PDB entry 5BTF | X-ray diffraction, 2.61 A resolution | chains C and F of the 8 polymer chains in the assembly

# Chain C
Protein: DNA gyrase subunit A
Source organism: Mycobacterium tuberculosis (strain ATCC 25618 / H37Rv)
Notes: EC 5.99.1.3; fragment: GyrA 2-500 with IGSG C-terminal tag
UniProt: P9WG47 (GYRA_MYCTU); residues 2-500 here = UniProt positions 2-500
Sequence (503 residues; row label = number of the first residue in the row):
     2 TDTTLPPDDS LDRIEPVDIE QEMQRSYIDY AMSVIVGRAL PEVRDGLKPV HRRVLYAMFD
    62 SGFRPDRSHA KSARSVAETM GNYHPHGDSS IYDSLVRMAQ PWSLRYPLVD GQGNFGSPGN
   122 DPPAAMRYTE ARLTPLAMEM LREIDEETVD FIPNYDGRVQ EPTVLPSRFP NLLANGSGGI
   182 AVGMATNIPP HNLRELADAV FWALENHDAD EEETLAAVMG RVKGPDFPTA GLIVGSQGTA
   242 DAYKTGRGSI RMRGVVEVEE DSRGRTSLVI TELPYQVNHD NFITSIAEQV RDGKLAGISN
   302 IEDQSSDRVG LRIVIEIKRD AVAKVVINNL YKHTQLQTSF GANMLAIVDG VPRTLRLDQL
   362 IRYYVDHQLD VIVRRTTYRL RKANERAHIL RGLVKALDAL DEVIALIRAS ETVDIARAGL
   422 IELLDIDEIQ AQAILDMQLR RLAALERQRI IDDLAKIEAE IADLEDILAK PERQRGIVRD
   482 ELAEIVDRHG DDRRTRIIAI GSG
Not modelled in the structure: 2-14, 502-504
Differences from the reference sequence: engineered mutation Ser90 (Ala in P9WG47); expression tag (501-504)
Modified positions: Tyr129 (O-phosphotyrosine; PTR)
UniProt features mapped onto this chain:
  - active site: Tyr129 (O-(5'-phospho-DNA)-tyrosine intermediate)
  - modified residue: Thr2 (N-acetylthreonine)

# Chain F
Molecule: DNA substrate 24-mer TTACGTGCATAGTCATTCATGACC
Source organism: synthetic construct
Sequence (24 nucleotides; numbered 1 to 24; the number before each row is that of its first residue):
     1 TTACGTGCAT AGTCATTCAT GACC
Not modelled in the structure: 1-2, 24

# Interface between chain C and chain F
Pairs across the interface (15; chain C residue first):
  Arg39(C) - DC8(F)  phosphate contact
  Arg39(C) - DA9(F)  hydrogen bond to the phosphate
  Val51(C) - DC8(F)  sugar contact
  Val51(C) - DA9(F)  phosphate contact
  His52(C) - DC8(F)  salt bridge to the phosphate
  His85(C) - DA9(F)  salt bridge to the phosphate
  His87(C) - DA9(F)  hydrogen bond to the phosphate
  His87(C) - DT10(F)  salt bridge to the phosphate
  Gly88(C) - DT10(F)  hydrogen bond to the phosphate
  Ser95(C) - DC8(F)  hydrogen bond to the phosphate
  Arg98(C) - DG7(F)  salt bridge to the phosphate
  Gly179(C) - DG7(F)  sugar contact
  Ile181(C) - DT6(F)  base contact
  Ile181(C) - DG7(F)  base contact
  Asn282(C) - DG5(F)  sugar contact
Also at the interface, not in a pair above, chain C (16 interface residues in all): Lys49, Pro86, Ser90, Ser91, Gln277
Also at the interface, not in a pair above, chain F (7 interface residues in all): DA11

# In short
Chain C and chain F form an interface of 16 and 7 residues respectively; the contacts include 4 hydrogen bonds
and 4 salt bridges. Polar contacts include Arg39(C)-DA9(F), His87(C)-DA9(F) and Gly88(C)-DT10(F). Curated
annotation (UniProt) lists active-site residue Tyr129(C) on chain C.
Here chain C is DNA gyrase subunit A (Mycobacterium tuberculosis (strain ATCC 25618 / H37Rv)) and chain F is
DNA substrate 24-mer TTACGTGCATAGTCATTCATGACC (synthetic construct). Entry 5BTF (Crystal structure of a
topoisomerase II complex) was determined by X-ray diffraction, deposited together with 5BS8, 5BTA, 5BTC, 5BTD,
5BTG, 5BTI, 5BTL and 5BTN.
